Entry 6J22 (X-ray diffraction, 2.20 A resolution); this record covers chains A and B.

[Chain A (and B)]
Protein: Histidine biosynthesis bifunctional protein HisIE
Organism: Shigella flexneri
Notes: EC 3.5.4.19, 3.6.1.31; chain B of this document is another copy of the same molecule, construct and numbering; everything in this record applies to it too
UniProtKB: P37793 (HIS2_SHIFL); numbering as in UniProt (aligned over 2-203)
Chain sequence (202 residues; numbered 2 to 203; the number before each row is that of its first residue):
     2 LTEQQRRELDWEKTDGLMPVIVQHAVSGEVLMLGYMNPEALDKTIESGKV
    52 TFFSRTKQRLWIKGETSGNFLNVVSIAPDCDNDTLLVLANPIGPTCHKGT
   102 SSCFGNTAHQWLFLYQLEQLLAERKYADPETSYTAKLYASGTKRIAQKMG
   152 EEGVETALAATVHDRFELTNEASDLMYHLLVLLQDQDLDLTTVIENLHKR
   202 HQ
Not modelled in the structure: 202-203 (chain B: 2, 96-101, 130-137, 202-203)
Construct notes: conflict M150 (Val in P37793)

[Chain A / chain B interface]
Contacting residue pairs (136):
  K14(A) - R56(B)  hydrogen bond (backbone-side chain)
  K14(A) - T57(B)
  P20(A) - L34(B)  hydrophobic
  P20(A) - Y36(B)
  Q24(A) - Q24(B)
  Q24(A) - G29(B)  hydrogen bond (side chain-backbone)
  Q24(A) - V31(B)
  Q24(A) - H110(B)
  H25(A) - H110(B)
  A26(A) - H110(B)
  A26(A) - Q111(B)  hydrogen bond (backbone-backbone)
  V27(A) - H110(B)
  V27(A) - Q111(B)
  V27(A) - W112(B)  hydrogen bond (backbone-backbone)
  S28(A) - H110(B)
  G29(A) - Q24(B)  hydrogen bond (backbone-side chain)
  G29(A) - G29(B)
  G29(A) - H110(B)
  V31(A) - Q24(B)
  V31(A) - V31(B)  hydrophobic
  L34(A) - P20(B)  hydrophobic
  L34(A) - T85(B)
  Y36(A) - P20(B)
  S76(A) - T108(B)
  A78(A) - F105(B)
  A78(A) - T108(B)
  P79(A) - C104(B)
  P79(A) - F105(B)
  D80(A) - C104(B)
  D80(A) - F105(B)
  C81(A) - C104(B)
  D84(A) - R56(B)  salt bridge
  T85(A) - L34(B)
  T85(A) - F105(B)
  L87(A) - F105(B)  hydrophobic
  L89(A) - A109(B)
  L89(A) - H110(B)
  C97(A) - C81(B)  hydrophobic
  C104(A) - P79(B)
  C104(A) - D80(B)
  C104(A) - C81(B)  hydrogen bond (backbone-backbone)
  F105(A) - A78(B)
  F105(A) - P79(B)
  F105(A) - D80(B)
  F105(A) - T85(B)
  F105(A) - L87(B)  hydrophobic
  T108(A) - S76(B)
  T108(A) - A78(B)
  A109(A) - L89(B)
  H110(A) - Q24(B)
  H110(A) - H25(B)
  H110(A) - A26(B)
  H110(A) - V27(B)
  H110(A) - S28(B)
  H110(A) - G29(B)
  H110(A) - L89(B)
  Q111(A) - A26(B)  hydrogen bond (backbone-backbone)
  Q111(A) - V27(B)
  Q111(A) - T192(B)
  Q111(A) - I195(B)
  Q111(A) - E196(B)
  W112(A) - V27(B)  hydrogen bond (backbone-backbone)
  W112(A) - L115(B)  hydrophobic
  W112(A) - Y116(B)
  W112(A) - E119(B)
  W112(A) - L191(B)  hydrophobic
  W112(A) - T192(B)  hydrogen bond
  W112(A) - I195(B)  hydrophobic
  F114(A) - I195(B)
  F114(A) - L198(B)
  F114(A) - H199(B)
  L115(A) - W112(B)  hydrophobic
  Y116(A) - W112(B)
  E119(A) - W112(B)
  T143(A) - A161(B)
  A147(A) - A158(B)
  A147(A) - T162(B)
  G151(A) - G154(B)
  T157(A) - L180(B)
  T157(A) - L183(B)
  A158(A) - A147(B)
  A161(A) - T143(B)
  A161(A) - L183(B)  hydrophobic
  A161(A) - Q187(B)
  T162(A) - K144(B)
  T162(A) - A147(B)
  H164(A) - T143(B)
  H164(A) - Q187(B)  hydrogen bond
  R166(A) - Q187(B)  hydrogen bond (side chain-backbone)
  R166(A) - D188(B)  hydrogen bond (side chain-backbone)
  R166(A) - L189(B)
  L169(A) - Q187(B)
  L169(A) - L189(B)  hydrophobic
  T170(A) - L189(B)
  T170(A) - N197(B)
  N171(A) - N197(B)  hydrogen bond
  N171(A) - R201(B)  hydrogen bond
  A173(A) - V194(B)  hydrophobic
  S174(A) - V194(B)
  S174(A) - N197(B)  hydrogen bond
  S174(A) - L198(B)
  S174(A) - R201(B)
  D175(A) - R201(B)  salt bridge
  M177(A) - M177(B)  hydrophobic
  M177(A) - L180(B)  hydrophobic
  L180(A) - M177(B)  hydrophobic
  L183(A) - T157(B)
  L183(A) - A161(B)  hydrophobic
  Q187(A) - A161(B)
  Q187(A) - H164(B)  hydrogen bond
  Q187(A) - R166(B)  hydrogen bond (backbone-side chain)
  Q187(A) - L169(B)
  D188(A) - R166(B)  hydrogen bond (backbone-side chain)
  L189(A) - R166(B)
  L189(A) - L169(B)  hydrophobic
  L189(A) - T170(B)
  L191(A) - W112(B)  hydrophobic
  T192(A) - Q111(B)
  T192(A) - W112(B)  hydrogen bond
  V194(A) - A173(B)  hydrophobic
  V194(A) - S174(B)
  I195(A) - Q111(B)
  I195(A) - W112(B)  hydrophobic
  I195(A) - F114(B)
  I195(A) - L115(B)  hydrophobic
  E196(A) - Q111(B)  hydrogen bond
  N197(A) - T170(B)
  N197(A) - N171(B)  hydrogen bond
  N197(A) - S174(B)  hydrogen bond
  L198(A) - F114(B)
  L198(A) - L115(B)  hydrophobic
  L198(A) - L118(B)  hydrophobic
  L198(A) - S174(B)
  H199(A) - F114(B)
  R201(A) - N171(B)  hydrogen bond
  R201(A) - D175(B)  salt bridge
Also at the interface, not in a pair above, chain A (74 interface residues in all): T15, I22, L86, G106, L118, K144, M150, G154, L176, Y178, L184, T193
Also at the interface, not in a pair above, chain B (72 interface residues in all): I22, L86, G106, M150, G151, L176, Y178, L184, T193

[In short]
74 residues of chain A face 72 of chain B across their interface, with 23 hydrogen bonds and 3 salt bridges.
Among the polar pairs are D84(A)-R56(B), D175(A)-R201(B) and K14(A)-R56(B).
Chain A and chain B are both Histidine biosynthesis bifunctional protein HisIE (Shigella flexneri); the
structure, Crystal structure of Bi-functional enzyme, was determined by X-ray diffraction.
